8UHE - chains M and N of the 19 polymer chains in the assembly; structure by electron microscopy, 2.78 A resolution.

[Chain M]
Protein: ApcD5
Organism: Synechococcus sp. PCC 7335
Reference sequence: B4WKI9 (B4WKI9_SYNS7); residue numbers follow UniProt; this construct covers 1-158
Amino-acid sequence (158 residues; numbered 1 to 158; the number before each row is that of its first residue):
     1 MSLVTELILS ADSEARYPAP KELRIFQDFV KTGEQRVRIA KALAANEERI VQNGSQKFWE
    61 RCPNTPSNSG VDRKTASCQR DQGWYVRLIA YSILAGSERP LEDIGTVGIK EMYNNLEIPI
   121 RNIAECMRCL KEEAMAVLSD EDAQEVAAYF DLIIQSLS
Unresolved in the structure: 1, 158
Covalently attached groups: phycocyanobilin (CYC) linked to Cys-78
Ligand contacts: phycocyanobilin (CYC): Phe-58, Thr-65, Pro-66, Ser-67, Arg-73, Lys-74, Ser-77, Arg-80, Asp-81, Gln-82, Trp-84, Tyr-85, Leu-88, Ile-104, Gly-105, Met-112, Tyr-113, Leu-116, Ile-118, Asn-122, Ile-123, Cys-126

[Chain N]
Protein: ApcB2
Organism: Synechococcus sp. PCC 7335
Reference sequence: B4WKI8 (B4WKI8_SYNS7); residue numbers follow UniProt; this construct covers 1-161
Amino-acid sequence (161 residues; numbered 1 to 161; the number before each row is that of its first residue):
     1 MQDAITTLIN TSDAQGKYLD DSSLDTLQEY FRSGDLRAKA AMTISANAST IVTKTVAKSL
    61 LYTDITGPGG NMYTCRRYAA CIRDMDFFLR YGTYAMLAGD ASILDERVLN GLKETYNSLG
   121 VPVGATIRAV QAMKEVVNDM LGAEAGKEVG YYFDHICSGL S
Modified / non-standard residues: Asn-71 (N-methyl asparagine; MEN)
Covalently attached groups: phycocyanobilin (CYC) linked to Cys-81
Ligand contacts:
  - phycocyanobilin (CYC), molecule 1: Leu-60, Ile-65, Asn-71, Met-72, Arg-76, Arg-77, Ala-80, Arg-83, Asp-84, Met-85, Phe-88, Arg-107, Val-108, Asn-110, Leu-112, Thr-115, Tyr-116, Leu-119, Val-121, Pro-122, Ala-125, Thr-126
  - phycocyanobilin (CYC), molecule 2: Leu-61, Tyr-62, Thr-63, Thr-66, Met-72, Tyr-73, Thr-74, Cys-75, Tyr-78
What the authors report for this chain:
  - binding site for phycocyanobilin: Phe-87

[Interface between chain M and chain N]
Contacting residue pairs (65):
  Ser-2(M) / Asp-3(N)  hydrogen bond
  Ser-2(M) / Thr-6(N)  hydrogen bond
  Val-4(M) / Tyr-30(N)
  Val-4(M) / Leu-97(N)
  Val-4(M) / Ala-98(N)  hydrophobic
  Thr-5(M) / Met-1(N)
  Thr-5(M) / Asp-3(N)  hydrogen bond
  Thr-5(M) / Thr-6(N)
  Ile-8(M) / Met-1(N)  hydrophobic
  Ile-8(M) / Tyr-94(N)  hydrophobic
  Leu-9(M) / Met-1(N)  hydrophobic
  Ala-11(M) / Tyr-94(N)  hydrogen bond (backbone-side chain)
  Asp-12(M) / Arg-90(N)  salt bridge
  Asp-12(M) / Tyr-91(N)  hydrogen bond
  Asp-12(M) / Tyr-94(N)  hydrogen bond (backbone-side chain)
  Asp-12(M) / Arg-107(N)  salt bridge
  Ala-15(M) / Arg-90(N)
  Arg-16(M) / Arg-90(N)
  Arg-16(M) / Tyr-94(N)  hydrogen bond (backbone-side chain)
  Tyr-17(M) / Ile-44(N)  hydrophobic
  Tyr-17(M) / Ser-45(N)
  Tyr-17(M) / Ala-48(N)
  Tyr-17(M) / Asp-86(N)
  Tyr-17(M) / Leu-89(N)
  Tyr-17(M) / Arg-90(N)  hydrogen bond (side chain-backbone)
  Tyr-17(M) / Thr-93(N)
  Pro-18(M) / Tyr-94(N)
  Pro-18(M) / Leu-97(N)  hydrophobic
  Pro-20(M) / Met-42(N)  hydrophobic
  Leu-23(M) / Ala-38(N)
  Leu-23(M) / Met-42(N)  hydrophobic
  Leu-23(M) / Leu-97(N)  hydrophobic
  Phe-26(M) / Tyr-30(N)
  Phe-26(M) / Gly-34(N)
  Phe-26(M) / Ala-38(N)  hydrophobic
  Phe-26(M) / Leu-97(N)  hydrophobic
  Gln-27(M) / Asp-35(N)
  Gln-27(M) / Ala-38(N)
  Phe-29(M) / Ile-5(N)  hydrophobic
  Phe-29(M) / Phe-31(N)  hydrophobic
  Val-30(M) / Phe-31(N)
  Val-30(M) / Gly-34(N)
  Gly-33(M) / Phe-31(N)
  Glu-34(M) / Arg-32(N)  salt bridge
  Val-37(M) / Leu-27(N)  hydrophobic
  Lys-41(M) / Leu-24(N)
  Ala-44(M) / Tyr-18(N)  hydrophobic
  Glu-47(M) / Tyr-18(N)  hydrogen bond
  Val-86(M) / Tyr-18(N)
  Arg-87(M) / Asp-13(N)  salt bridge
  Arg-87(M) / Gly-16(N)
  Arg-87(M) / Lys-17(N)  hydrogen bond (side chain-backbone)
  Arg-87(M) / Tyr-18(N)  hydrogen bond (backbone-side chain)
  Ala-90(M) / Tyr-18(N)  hydrophobic
  Tyr-91(M) / Ile-9(N)
  Tyr-91(M) / Ser-12(N)  hydrogen bond
  Tyr-91(M) / Asp-13(N)  hydrogen bond (side chain-backbone)
  Tyr-91(M) / Lys-17(N)  hydrogen bond (side chain-backbone)
  Tyr-91(M) / Tyr-18(N)
  Leu-94(M) / Leu-19(N)  hydrophobic
  Leu-94(M) / Leu-27(N)  hydrophobic
  Leu-94(M) / Phe-31(N)
  Ala-95(M) / Ile-5(N)  hydrophobic
  Ala-95(M) / Ile-9(N)  hydrophobic
  Ile-104(M) / Asp-13(N)
Also at the interface, not in a pair above, chain M (34 interface residues in all): Ser-13, Leu-43, Gly-83, Pro-100
Also at the interface, not in a pair above, chain N (36 interface residues in all): Gln-2, Asn-10, Lys-39, Ile-103

[In short]
The interface between chain M and chain N involves 34 residues on one side and 36 on the other, with 14
hydrogen bonds and 4 salt bridges. Polar pairs include Asp-12(M)/Arg-90(N), Asp-12(M)/Arg-107(N) and
Glu-34(M)/Arg-32(N). Chain N binds phycocyanobilin. Phycocyanobilin is covalently linked to Cys-78(M). The
paper reports a binding site for phycocyanobilin at Phe-87(N).
Chain M is ApcD5 and chain N is ApcB2, both from Synechococcus sp. PCC 7335; the structure, Structure of the
far-red light-absorbing allophycocyanin core expressed during FaRLiP, was determined by electron microscopy
together with 8UHI from the same study.
